9MT2 - chains C and D of the 9 polymer chains in the assembly; structure by electron microscopy, 2.90 A resolution.

[Chain C]
Molecule: Pre-glycoprotein polyprotein GP complex
From: Mammarenavirus machupoense
UniProt: Q8AZ57 (Q8AZ57_MACHU); numbering as in UniProt (aligned over 263-496)
Sequence (234 residues; each row starts with the number of its first residue):
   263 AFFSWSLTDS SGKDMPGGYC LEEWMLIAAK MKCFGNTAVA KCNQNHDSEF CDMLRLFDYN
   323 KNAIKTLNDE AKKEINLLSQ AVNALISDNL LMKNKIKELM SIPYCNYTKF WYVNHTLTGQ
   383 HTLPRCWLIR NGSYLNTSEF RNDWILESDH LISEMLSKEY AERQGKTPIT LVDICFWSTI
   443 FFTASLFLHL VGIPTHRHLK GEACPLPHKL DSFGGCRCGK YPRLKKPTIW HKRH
Not modelled in the structure: 263-279
Disulfides: C282-C295, C304-C313, C367-C388
Glycans and other covalent adducts: N-acetylglucosamine (NAG) linked to N368, N376, N393, N398
Differences from the reference sequence: conflict A333 (Ser in Q8AZ57), A343 (Thr in Q8AZ57)
Bound ions: Zn2+ site 1: H458, H460, C466, H496; Zn2+ site 2: H470, C478, C480 (shared with 1 residue of chain G)

[Chain D]
Molecule: Pre-glycoprotein polyprotein GP complex
From: Mammarenavirus machupoense
UniProt: Q8AZ57 (Q8AZ57_MACHU); numbering as in UniProt (aligned over 1-58)
Sequence (58 residues; numbered 1 to 58; the number before each row is that of its first residue):
     1 MGQLISFFQE IPVFLQEALN IALVAVSLIA VIAGIINLYK SGLFQFIFFL LLAGRSCS
Not modelled in the structure: 1, 58
Differences from the reference sequence: engineered mutation A33 (Lys in Q8AZ57)
Bound ions: Zn2+: C57 (shared with 3 residues of chain I)

[How chain C and chain D interact]
Contacting residue pairs (5):
  W439(C) with A22(D), hydrophobic; V26(D), hydrophobic
  I442(C) with V26(D), hydrophobic
  F449(C) with A33(D), hydrophobic; N37(D)
Other interface residues (no listed pair), chain C (4 interface residues in all): F438
Other interface residues (no listed pair), chain D (6 interface residues in all): L19, L23

[In short]
Chain C and chain D form an interface of 4 and 6 residues respectively. Covalently linked N-acetylglucosamine:
at N368(C), N376(C), N393(C) and N398(C). The Zn2+ site 1 is built by H458(C), H460(C), C466(C) and H496(C).
H470(C), C478(C) and C480(C) coordinate Zn2+ site 2.
Chain C is Pre-glycoprotein polyprotein GP complex and chain D is Pre-glycoprotein polyprotein GP complex,
both from Mammarenavirus machupoense; the structure, Structure of the Machupo virus glycoprotein complex, was
determined by electron microscopy.
